Entry 9NH8 (electron microscopy, 3.20 A resolution); this record covers chains E and J of the 12 polymer chains in the assembly.

# Chain E
Name: Histone H3.2
From: Xenopus laevis
Reference sequence: P84233 (H32_XENLA); residues 0-135 here correspond to UniProt positions 1-136 (UniProt number = residue number + 1)
Amino-acid sequence (136 residues; row label = number of the first residue in the row; numbering starts at 0):
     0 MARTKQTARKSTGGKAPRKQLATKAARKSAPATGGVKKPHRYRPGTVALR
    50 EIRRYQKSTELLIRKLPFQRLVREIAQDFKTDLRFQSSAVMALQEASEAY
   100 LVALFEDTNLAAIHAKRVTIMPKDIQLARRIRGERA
Unresolved in the structure: 0-38
Sequence notes: conflict Ala102 (Gly103 in P84233); engineered mutation Ala110 (Cys111 in P84233)
Modified residues: Lys4 (2-{[(2R)-2-amino-2-carboxyethyl]sulfanyl}-N,N,N-trimethylethanaminium; ML3)
UniProt features mapped onto this chain:
  - modified residue: Arg2 (Asymmetric dimethylarginine), Thr3 (Phosphothreonine), Gln5 (5-glutamyl dopamine), Thr6 (Phosphothreonine), Arg8 (Citrulline), Lys9 (N6,N6,N6-trimethyllysine), Ser10 (ADP-ribosylserine), Thr11 (Phosphothreonine), Lys14 (N6-(2-hydroxyisobutyryl)lysine), Arg17 (Asymmetric dimethylarginine), Lys18 (N6-(2-hydroxyisobutyryl)lysine), Lys23 (N6-(2-hydroxyisobutyryl)lysine), Arg26 (Citrulline), Lys27 (N6,N6,N6-trimethyllysine), Ser28 (ADP-ribosylserine), Lys36 (N6,N6,N6-trimethyllysine), Lys37 (N6-methyllysine), Tyr41 (Phosphotyrosine), Lys56 (N6,N6,N6-trimethyllysine), Ser57 (Phosphoserine) and 7 more in UniProt

# Chain J
Molecule: 205-nt DNA strand
From: synthetic construct
Sequence (205 nucleotides; row label = number of the first residue in the row; numbers below 1 keep their minus sign (DC-102 is residue -102)):
  -102 CCTGTTATTCCTAGTAATCAATCAGTGCCTATCGATGTATATATCTGACA
   -52 CGTGCCTGGAGACTAGGGAGTAATCCCCTTGGCGGTTAAAACGCGGGGGA
    -2 CAGCGCGTACGTGCGTTTAAGCGGTGCTAGAGCTGTCTACGACCAATTGA
    48 GCGGCCTCGGCACCGGGATTCTGATGGCTGGAATTCGCACATCTAAGCTT
    98 TAGTT
Unresolved in the structure: -102 to -77, 80-102

# Interface between chain E and chain J
Residue-residue contacts (19):
  Arg40(E) - DG-8(J)  base contact
  Arg40(E) - DG70(J)  sugar contact
  Tyr41(E) - DG70(J)  sugar contact
  Arg42(E) - DG-5(J)  salt bridge to the phosphate
  Arg42(E) - DG70(J)  phosphate contact
  Thr45(E) - DG70(J)  hydrogen bond to the phosphate
  Arg49(E) - DT69(J)  sugar contact
  Arg63(E) - DA-14(J)  sugar contact
  Arg63(E) - DA-13(J)  phosphate contact
  Arg72(E) - DT-23(J)  salt bridge to the phosphate
  Arg83(E) - DT-23(J)  sugar contact
  Phe84(E) - DT-24(J)  sugar contact
  Phe84(E) - DT-23(J)  hydrogen bond to the phosphate
  Gln85(E) - DT-24(J)  phosphate contact
  Arg116(E) - DA-3(J)  phosphate contact
  Arg116(E) - DC-2(J)  phosphate contact
  Val117(E) - DA-3(J)  hydrogen bond to the phosphate
  Thr118(E) - DA-3(J)  phosphate contact
  Met120(E) - DC-2(J)  phosphate contact
Other interface residues (no listed pair), chain E (18 interface residues in all): His39, Pro43, Lys115, Lys122
Other interface residues (no listed pair), chain J (12 interface residues in all): DG-4, DA71

# Overview
The interface between chain E and chain J involves 18 residues on one side and 12 on the other; the contacts
include 3 hydrogen bonds and 2 salt bridges. Polar pairs include Thr45(E)-DG70(J), Phe84(E)-DT-23(J) and
Val117(E)-DA-3(J).
Here chain E is Histone H3.2 (Xenopus laevis) and chain J is a 205-nt DNA strand (synthetic construct). Entry
9NH8 (CHD1-nucleosome complex (anchored state)) was determined by electron microscopy, deposited together with
9EAR.
